7KC8 - chain A; structure by X-ray diffraction, 2.30 A resolution.

[Chain A]
Name: 16.4 kDa salivary peptide
From: Culex quinquefasciatus
UniProt: Q6TS05 (Q6TS05_CULQU); residues 1-142 here correspond to UniProt positions 18-159 (UniProt number = residue number + 17)
Sequence (143 residues; numbered 0 to 142; the number before each row is that of its first residue; numbering starts at 0):
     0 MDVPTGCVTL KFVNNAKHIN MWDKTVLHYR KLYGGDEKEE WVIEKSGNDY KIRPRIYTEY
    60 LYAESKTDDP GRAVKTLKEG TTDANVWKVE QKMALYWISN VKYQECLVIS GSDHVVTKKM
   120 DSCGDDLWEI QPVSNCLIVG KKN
Not modelled in the structure: 0, 141-142
Disulfides: C6-C135, C105-C122
Sequence notes: initiating methionine (0)

[In short]
Chain A is 16.4 kDa salivary peptide (Culex quinquefasciatus); the structure, Salivary protein from Culex
quinquefasciatus that belongs to the Cysteins and Tryptophan-Rich (CWRC) family, was determined by X-ray
diffraction together with 7KCG from the same study.
